Entry 9KK6 (electron microscopy, 3.70 A resolution); this record covers chain A.

Chain A:
Name: ABC transporter B family member 19
From: Arabidopsis thaliana
UniProtKB: Q9LJX0 (AB19B_ARATH); numbering as in UniProt (aligned over 1-1252)
Sequence (1252 residues; row label = number of the first residue in the row):
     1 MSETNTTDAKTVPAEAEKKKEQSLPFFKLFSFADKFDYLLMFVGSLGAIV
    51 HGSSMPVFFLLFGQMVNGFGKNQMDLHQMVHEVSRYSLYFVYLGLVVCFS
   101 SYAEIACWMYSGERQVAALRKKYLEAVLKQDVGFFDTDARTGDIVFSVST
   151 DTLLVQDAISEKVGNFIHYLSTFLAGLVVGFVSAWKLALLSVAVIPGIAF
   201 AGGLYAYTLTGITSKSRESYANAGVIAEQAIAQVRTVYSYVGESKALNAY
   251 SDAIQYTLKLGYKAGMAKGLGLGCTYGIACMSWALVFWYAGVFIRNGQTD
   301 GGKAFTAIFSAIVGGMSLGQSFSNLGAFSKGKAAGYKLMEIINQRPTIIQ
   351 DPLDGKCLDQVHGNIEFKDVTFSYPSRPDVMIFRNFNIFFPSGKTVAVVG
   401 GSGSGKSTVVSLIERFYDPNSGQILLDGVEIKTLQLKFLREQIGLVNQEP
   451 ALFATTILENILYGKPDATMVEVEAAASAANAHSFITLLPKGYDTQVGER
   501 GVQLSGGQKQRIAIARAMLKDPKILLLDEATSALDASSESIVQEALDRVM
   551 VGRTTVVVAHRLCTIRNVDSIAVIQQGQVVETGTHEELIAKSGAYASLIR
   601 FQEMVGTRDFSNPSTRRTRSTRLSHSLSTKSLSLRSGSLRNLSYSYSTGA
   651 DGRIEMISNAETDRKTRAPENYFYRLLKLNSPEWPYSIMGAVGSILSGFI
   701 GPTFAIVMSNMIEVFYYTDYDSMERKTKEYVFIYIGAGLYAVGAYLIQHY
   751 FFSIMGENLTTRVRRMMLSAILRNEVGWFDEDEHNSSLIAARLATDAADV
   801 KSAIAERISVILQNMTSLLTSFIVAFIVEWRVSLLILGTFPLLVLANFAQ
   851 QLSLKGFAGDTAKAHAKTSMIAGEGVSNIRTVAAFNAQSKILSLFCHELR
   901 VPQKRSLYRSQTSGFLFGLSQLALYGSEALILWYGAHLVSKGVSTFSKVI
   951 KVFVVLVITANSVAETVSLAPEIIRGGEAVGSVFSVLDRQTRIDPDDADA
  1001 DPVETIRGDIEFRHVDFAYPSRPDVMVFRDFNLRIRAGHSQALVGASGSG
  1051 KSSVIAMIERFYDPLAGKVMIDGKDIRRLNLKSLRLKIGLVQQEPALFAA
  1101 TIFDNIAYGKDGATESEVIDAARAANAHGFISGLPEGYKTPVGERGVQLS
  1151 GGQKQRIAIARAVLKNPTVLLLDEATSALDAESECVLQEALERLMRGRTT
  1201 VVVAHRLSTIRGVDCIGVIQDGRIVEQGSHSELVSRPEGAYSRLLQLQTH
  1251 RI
Unresolved in the structure: 1-20, 608-669
Bound ions: Mg2+ site 1: S407, Q448, E529 (together with ADP, vanadate); Mg2+ site 2: S1052, Q1093 (together with vanadate)
Small-molecule neighbours:
  - ADP (adenosine-5'-diphosphate), molecule 1: Y374, S376, R377, I382, G401, S402, G403, S404, G405, K406, S407, T408, Y417, E529, R880, Q1148, L1149, S1150, Q1153
  - ADP, molecule 2: V502, Q503, L504, S505, G506, Q508, D780, Y1019, S1021, R1022, V1027, G1045, S1047, G1048, S1049, G1050, K1051, S1052, S1053, Y1062
Swiss-Prot annotation at these positions:
  - binding site (ATP): D136, Y374, S376, G405, K406, S407, T408, E529, D780, Y1019, S1021, R1022, K1051, S1052, S1053
  - binding site (brassinolide): Y276, W283
  - glycosylation (N-linked (GlcNAc...) asparagine): N5, N641, N758, N785, N814
  - mutagenesis: F59 (F59A: Impaired brassinosteroid exporter activity, but normal ATPase activity and slightly reduced activity stimulation by brassinolide), F62 (F62A: Strongly reduced ATPase activity and lost activity stimulation by brassinolide), Y276 (Y276A: Impaired brassinosteroid exporter activity, but normal ATPase activity and slightly reduced activity stimulation by brassinolide), W283 (W283A: Strongly reduced ATPase activity and lost activity stimulation by brassinolide), F309 (F309A: Increased ATPase activity and enhanced activity stimulation by brassinolide, but reduced brassinosteroid exporter activity), I312 (I312A: Strongly reduced ATPase activity and reduced activity stimulation by brassinolide), M316 (M316A: Strongly reduced ATPase activity and reduced activity stimulation by brassinolide), E529 (E529Q: Lost ATPase activity and reduced brassinosteroid export; when associated with Q-1174), F704 (F704A: Impaired brassinosteroid exporter activity, reduced brassinosteroid exporter activity, but normal ATPase activity and normal activity stimulation by brassinolide), F953 (F953A: Strongly reduced ATPase activity and lost activity stimulation by brassinolide), V957 (V957A: Normal ATPase activity and activity stimulation by brassinolide), I958 (I958A: Strongly reduced ATPase activity and lost activity stimulation by brassinolide), 1 further mutagenesis entry in UniProt

Summary:
Bound to chain A: ADP. S407, Q448 and E529 coordinate Mg2+ site 1. The Mg2+ site 2 is built by S1052 and
Q1093. UniProt lists 15 ATP-binding residues, brassinolide-binding residues Y276 and W283 and 13 mutagenesis
sites.
Chain A is ABC transporter B family member 19 (Arabidopsis thaliana); the structure, Cryo-EM structure of
vanadate-trapped atABCB19 in lipid nanodisc, was determined by electron microscopy, deposited together with
9KG2, 9KJC and 9KKE.
